8J6J - chains A and B of the 5 polymer chains in the assembly; structure by electron microscopy, 2.80 A resolution.

Chain A:
Molecule: Guanine nucleotide-binding protein G(i) subunit alpha-1
Organism: Homo sapiens
UniProt: P63096 (GNAI1_HUMAN); residues 1-354 here = UniProt positions 1-354
Amino-acid sequence (354 residues; numbered 1 to 354; the number before each row is that of its first residue):
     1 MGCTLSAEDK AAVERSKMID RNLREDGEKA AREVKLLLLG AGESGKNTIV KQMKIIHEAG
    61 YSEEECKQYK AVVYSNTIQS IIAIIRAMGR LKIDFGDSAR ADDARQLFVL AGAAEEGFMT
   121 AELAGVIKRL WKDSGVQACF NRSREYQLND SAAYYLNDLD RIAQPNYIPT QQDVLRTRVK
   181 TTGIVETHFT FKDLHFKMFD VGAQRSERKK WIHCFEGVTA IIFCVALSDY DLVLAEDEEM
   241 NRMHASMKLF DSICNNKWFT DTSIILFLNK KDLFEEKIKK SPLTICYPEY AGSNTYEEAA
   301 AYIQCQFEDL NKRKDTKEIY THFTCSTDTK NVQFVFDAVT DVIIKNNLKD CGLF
Disordered / not traced: 1-4, 54-181, 234-240
Sequence notes: engineered mutation Asn47 (Ser in P63096), Ala203 (Gly in P63096), Ala245 (Glu in P63096), Ser326 (Ala in P63096)
Curated features (UniProtKB/Swiss-Prot):
  - region: Lys35 to Lys46, Thr48 (G1 motif), Asp173 to Thr181 (G2 motif), Phe196 to Gly202, Gln204, Arg205 (G3 motif), Ile265 to Asp272 (G4 motif), Thr324, Cys325, Thr327 to Thr329 (G5 motif)
  - binding site (GTP): Glu43 to Lys46, Thr48, Ser151, Leu175 to Thr181, Asp200 to Gly202, Gln204, Asn269 to Asp272
  - binding site (Mg(2+)): Thr181
  - modified residue: Arg178 (ADP-ribosylarginine), Gln204 (Deamidated glutamine), Cys351 (ADP-ribosylcysteine)
  - lipidation: Gly2 (N-myristoyl glycine), Cys3 (S-palmitoyl cysteine)

Chain B:
Molecule: Guanine nucleotide-binding protein G(I)/G(S)/G(T) subunit beta-1
Organism: Homo sapiens
UniProt: P62873 (GBB1_HUMAN); residue numbers follow UniProt; this construct covers 2-340
Amino-acid sequence (370 residues; numbered -3 to 366; the number before each row is that of its first residue; numbers below 1 keep their minus sign (Gly-3 is residue -3)):
    -3 GSLLQSELDQ LRQEAEQLKN QIRDARKACA DATLSQITNN IDPVGRIQMR TRRTLRGHLA
    57 KIYAMHWGTD SRLLVSASQD GKLIIWDSYT TNKVHAIPLR SSWVMTCAYA PSGNYVACGG
   117 LDNICSIYNL KTREGNVRVS RELAGHTGYL SCCRFLDDNQ IVTSSGDTTC ALWDIETGQQ
   177 TTTFTGHTGD VMSLSLAPDT RLFVSGACDA SAKLWDVREG MCRQTFTGHE SDINAICFFP
   237 NGNAFATGSD DATCRLFDLR ADQELMTYSH DNIICGITSV SFSKSGRLLL AGYDDFNCNV
   297 WDALKADRAG VLAGHDNRVS CLGVTDDGMA VATGSWDSFL KIWNGSSGGG GSGGGGSSGV
   357 SGWRLFKKIS
Disordered / not traced: -3 to 1, 341-366
Sequence notes: expression tag (-3 to 1, 341-366)
Curated features (UniProtKB/Swiss-Prot):
  - modified residue: Ser2 (N-acetylserine), His266 (Phosphohistidine)

Chain A / chain B interface:
Residue-residue contacts (42; chain A residue first):
  Asp9(A) - Thr86(B)
  Asp9(A) - Asn88(B)
  Ala12(A) - Asn88(B)
  Val13(A) - Asn88(B)
  Arg15(A) - Val90(B)  hydrogen bond (side chain-backbone)
  Ser16(A) - Asn88(B)
  Ser16(A) - Lys89(B)  hydrogen bond (side chain-backbone)
  Ile19(A) - Lys89(B)
  Ile19(A) - Ala92(B)  hydrophobic
  Asp20(A) - Lys89(B)  salt bridge
  Leu23(A) - Gly53(B)
  Leu23(A) - Leu55(B)
  Leu23(A) - Lys78(B)
  Leu23(A) - Ile80(B)  hydrophobic
  Asp26(A) - Lys78(B)  salt bridge
  Gly27(A) - Leu55(B)
  Thr182(A) - Asp118(B)
  Thr182(A) - Asn119(B)
  Gly183(A) - Asn119(B)
  Ile184(A) - Trp99(B)
  Ile184(A) - Leu117(B)  hydrophobic
  Glu186(A) - Trp99(B)
  Phe199(A) - Trp99(B)  hydrophobic
  Gln204(A) - Leu117(B)
  Ser206(A) - Tyr145(B)
  Lys210(A) - Tyr145(B)
  Lys210(A) - Met188(B)
  Lys210(A) - Cys204(B)
  Lys210(A) - Asp228(B)  salt bridge
  Lys210(A) - Asn230(B)  hydrogen bond
  Lys210(A) - Asp246(B)  salt bridge
  Trp211(A) - Leu117(B)  hydrophobic
  Trp211(A) - Tyr145(B)
  His213(A) - Lys57(B)  hydrogen bond (backbone-side chain)
  His213(A) - Tyr59(B)  hydrogen bond
  Cys214(A) - Gln75(B)
  Cys214(A) - Trp99(B)
  Cys214(A) - Leu117(B)  hydrophobic
  Phe215(A) - Trp99(B)  hydrophobic
  Glu216(A) - Lys57(B)
  Glu216(A) - Trp332(B)
  Trp258(A) - Arg314(B)
Other interface residues (no listed pair), chain A (26 interface residues in all): Arg24, Glu207
Other interface residues (no listed pair), chain B (29 interface residues in all): His91, Ser98, Met101, Gly162, Asp186

In short:
The interface between chain A and chain B involves 26 residues on one side and 29 on the other, with 5
hydrogen bonds and 4 salt bridges. Polar contacts include Asp20(A)-Lys89(B), Asp26(A)-Lys78(B) and
Lys210(A)-Asp228(B).
Chain A is Guanine nucleotide-binding protein G(i) subunit alpha-1 and chain B is Guanine nucleotide-binding
protein G(I)/G(S)/G(T) subunit beta-1, both from Homo sapiens; the structure, Cryo-EM structure of
thehydroxycarboxylic acid receptor 2-Gi protein complex bound with GSK256073, was determined by electron
microscopy, deposited together with 8J6I and 8J6L.
